8GRQ - chains E and I of the 13 polymer chains in the assembly; structure by electron microscopy, 3.87 A resolution.

# Chain E
Name: Histone H3
From: Homo sapiens
Reference sequence: A0A653DHJ5 (A0A653DHJ5_CALMS); residues 37-134 here correspond to UniProt positions 38-135 (UniProt number = residue number + 1)
Sequence (98 residues; numbered 37 to 134; the number before each row is that of its first residue):
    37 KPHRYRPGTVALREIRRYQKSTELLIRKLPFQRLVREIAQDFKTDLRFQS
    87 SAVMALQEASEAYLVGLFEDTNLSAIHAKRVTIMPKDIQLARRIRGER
Not modelled in the structure: 37

# Chain I
Molecule: 147-nt DNA strand
From: Homo sapiens
Sequence (147 nucleotides; numbered -73 to 73; the number before each row is that of its first residue; numbers below 1 keep their minus sign (DA-73 is residue -73)):
   -73 ACAGGATGTATATATCTGACACGTGCCTGGAGACTAGGGAGTAATCCCCT
   -23 TGGCGGTTAAAACGCGGGGGACAGCGCGTACGTGCGTTTAAGCGGTGCTA
    27 GAGCTGTCTACGACCAATTGAGCGGCCTCGGCACCGGGATTCTCCAG

# Interface between chain E and chain I
Contacting residue pairs (26):
  Arg40(E) - DG8(I)  base contact
  Arg40(E) - DT9(I)  hydrogen bond to the base
  Arg40(E) - DG10(I)  sugar contact
  Tyr41(E) - DT-67(I)  sugar contact
  Tyr41(E) - DT9(I)  sugar contact
  Tyr41(E) - DG10(I)  hydrogen bond to the phosphate
  Arg42(E) - DT9(I)  phosphate contact
  Pro43(E) - DG8(I)  phosphate contact
  Pro43(E) - DT9(I)  sugar contact
  Gly44(E) - DG8(I)  phosphate contact
  Gly44(E) - DT9(I)  hydrogen bond to the phosphate
  Thr45(E) - DT9(I)  phosphate contact
  Val46(E) - DT9(I)  hydrogen bond to the phosphate
  Val46(E) - DG10(I)  phosphate contact
  Ala47(E) - DT9(I)  hydrogen bond to the phosphate
  Arg49(E) - DG-66(I)  sugar contact
  Arg49(E) - DT-65(I)  phosphate contact
  Arg63(E) - DA17(I)  phosphate contact
  Arg63(E) - DG18(I)  salt bridge to the phosphate
  Lys64(E) - DG18(I)  hydrogen bond to the phosphate
  Leu65(E) - DA17(I)  phosphate contact
  Leu65(E) - DG18(I)  hydrogen bond to the phosphate
  Pro66(E) - DA17(I)  sugar contact
  Arg69(E) - DA17(I)  salt bridge to the phosphate
  Arg83(E) - DG27(I)  sugar contact
  Lys115(E) - DA-1(I)  salt bridge to the phosphate
Interface residues without a listed pair, chain E (17 interface residues in all): His39

# Overview
The interface between chain E and chain I involves 17 residues on one side and 10 on the other, with 7
hydrogen bonds and 3 salt bridges. Among the polar pairs are Arg40(E)-DT9(I), Tyr41(E)-DG10(I) and
Gly44(E)-DT9(I).
Here chain E is Histone H3 and chain I is a 147-nt DNA strand, both from Homo sapiens. Entry 8GRQ (Cryo-EM
structure of BRCA1/BARD1 bound to H2AK127-UbcH5c-Ub nucleosome) was determined by electron microscopy.
